PDB entry 3H3Q | X-ray diffraction, 2.00 A resolution | chain A

# Chain A
Molecule: Goodpasture antigen binding protein
Organism: Homo sapiens
Notes: fragment: cert start domain (residues 347-598)
Reference sequence: A8K7S2 (A8K7S2_HUMAN); residues 347-598 here = UniProt positions 347-598
Sequence (255 residues; numbered 344 to 598; the number before each row is that of its first residue):
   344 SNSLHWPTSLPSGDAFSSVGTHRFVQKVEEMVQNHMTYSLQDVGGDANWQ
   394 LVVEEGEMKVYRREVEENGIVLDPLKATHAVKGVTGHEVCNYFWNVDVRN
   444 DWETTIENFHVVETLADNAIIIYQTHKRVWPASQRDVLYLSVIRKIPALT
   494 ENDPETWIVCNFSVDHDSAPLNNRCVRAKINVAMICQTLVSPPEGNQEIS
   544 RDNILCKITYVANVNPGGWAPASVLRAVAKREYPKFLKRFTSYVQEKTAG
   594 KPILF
Not modelled in the structure: 344-362
Sequence notes: expression tag (344-346)
Residues lining bound ligands: H13 (N-[(1R,3R)-3-hydroxy-1-(hydroxymethyl)-3-phenylpropyl]tridecanamide): Phe436, Arg442, Trp445, Glu446, Thr448, Ile449, Gln467, His469, Val472, Trp473, Arg478, Val480, Tyr482, Asn504, Ala521, Ile523, Val525, Tyr553, Val557, Glu575, Tyr576, Phe579

# Overview
Chain A binds compound H13.
Chain A is Goodpasture antigen binding protein (Homo sapiens); the structure, Crystal structure of the CERT
START domain in complex with HPA-13, was determined by X-ray diffraction together with 3H3R, 3H3S and 3H3T
from the same study.
